7K9Y - chains A and C of the 4 polymer chains in the assembly; structure by X-ray diffraction, 3.20 A resolution.

[Chain A]
Protein: Trt
Organism: Geobacillus stearothermophilus
UniProtKB: E2GM63 (E2GM63_GEOSE); residues 1-420 here = UniProt positions 1-420
Amino-acid sequence (428 residues; numbered 1 to 428; the number before each row is that of its first residue):
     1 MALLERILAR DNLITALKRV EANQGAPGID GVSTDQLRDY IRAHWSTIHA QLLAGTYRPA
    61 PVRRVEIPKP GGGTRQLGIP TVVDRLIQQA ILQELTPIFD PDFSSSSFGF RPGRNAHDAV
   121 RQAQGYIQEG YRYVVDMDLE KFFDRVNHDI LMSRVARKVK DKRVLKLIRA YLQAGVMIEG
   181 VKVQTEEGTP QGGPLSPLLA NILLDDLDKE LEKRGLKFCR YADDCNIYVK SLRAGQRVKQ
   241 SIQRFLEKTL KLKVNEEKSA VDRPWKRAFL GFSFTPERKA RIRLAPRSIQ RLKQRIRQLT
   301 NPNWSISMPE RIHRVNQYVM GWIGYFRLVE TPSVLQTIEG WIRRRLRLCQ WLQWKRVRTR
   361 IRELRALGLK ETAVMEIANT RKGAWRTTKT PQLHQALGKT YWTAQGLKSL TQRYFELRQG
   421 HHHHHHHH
Disordered / not traced: 1, 427-428
Construct notes: expression tag (421-428)
Ion coordination: Mg2+: Asp138, Leu139, Asp223 (together with 2'-deoxyadenosine 5'-triphosphate)
Small-molecule neighbours: 2'-deoxyadenosine 5'-triphosphate (DTP): Lys69, Arg75, Leu77, Phe110, Asp138, Leu139, Glu140, Lys141, Phe142, Phe143, Gln191, Gly192, Asp223, Asn255, Lys258
From the paper describing this entry:
  - binding site for the 5-nt RNA strand: Asn23 to Ala26, Arg63, Val65, Ile67, Pro68, Leu77, Ile79, Arg85, Phe110, Gly192, Gly193, Pro194
  - contacts within the chain: Asp30-Gly31 (hydrogen bond), Gly25-Arg85 (hydrogen bond), Ala26-Arg85 (hydrogen bond)
  - conformationally variable residues: Asn23
  - binding site for the 11-nt DNA strand: Gln24
  - binding site for 2'-deoxyadenosine 5'-triphosphate: Lys69, Arg75, Phe143
  - catalytic residues: Lys69, Arg75 (citing earlier work)
  - mutagenesis - I29R, R85A: decreased catalytic activity on TS (citing earlier work)
  - mutagenesis - D30A: unchanged catalytic activity on TS (citing earlier work)
  - mutagenesis - N23A/Q24A, N23G/Q24G, Q24G: unchanged catalytic activity on acceptor RNA
  - mutagenesis - R63A, V65A/I67A: decreased binding to acceptor RNA
  - mutagenesis - L77A/I79A (25-fold): decreased catalytic activity on TS
  - mutagenesis - P68A: unchanged catalytic activity on TS
  - mutagenesis - F143A (40-fold): decreased catalytic activity on NTA
  - mutagenesis - F143A: decreased catalytic activity (PE activity)
  - mutagenesis - F143A: unchanged catalytic activity on TS1
  - mutagenesis - F143A (70-fold): decreased catalytic activity on blunt-end duplex
  - mutagenesis - F143A: decreased binding to dNTP
  - mutagenesis - N23A, N23A/Q24A, N23G/Q24G, Q24G, P68A: unchanged catalytic activity with the 5-nt RNA strand
  - mutagenesis - R63A, V65A/I67A, L77A/I79A (25-fold): decreased catalytic activity with the 5-nt RNA strand

[Chain C]
Molecule: 10-nt RNA strand
Sequence (10 nucleotides; numbered 1 to 10; the number before each row is that of its first residue):
     1 UUGCCUGGAG

[Chain A / chain C interface]
Pairs across the interface - 17 pairs, chain A then chain C:
  Arg19(A) - U1(C)  phosphate contact
  Arg19(A) - U2(C)  salt bridge to the phosphate
  Leu92(A) - U1(C)  sugar contact
  Phe110(A) - U1(C)  base contact
  Phe110(A) - U2(C)  sugar contact
  Arg111(A) - U2(C)  hydrogen bond to the sugar
  Pro112(A) - U2(C)  phosphate contact
  Pro112(A) - G3(C)  phosphate contact
  Gly113(A) - U2(C)  phosphate contact
  Gly113(A) - G3(C)  hydrogen bond to the phosphate
  Arg114(A) - U2(C)  hydrogen bond to the sugar
  Arg114(A) - G3(C)  sugar contact
  Asn115(A) - G3(C)  hydrogen bond to the sugar
  Pro194(A) - U1(C)  sugar contact
  Pro197(A) - U1(C)  sugar contact
  Arg327(A) - C4(C)  sugar contact
  Arg413(A) - C5(C)  sugar contact
Other interface residues (no listed pair), chain A (14 interface residues in all): Gln89, Gly324

[Summary]
14 residues of chain A and 5 residues of chain C are in contact; the contacts include 4 hydrogen bonds and 1
salt bridge. Polar contacts include Arg111(A)-U2(C), Arg114(A)-U2(C) and Asn115(A)-G3(C). From the paper:
catalytic residues Lys69(A) and Arg75(A); I29R, R85A and L77A/I79A of chain A reduce catalytic activity on TS;
12 substitutions were tested in all.
Chain A is Trt (Geobacillus stearothermophilus) and chain C is a 10-nt RNA strand; the structure, GsI-IIC RT
Template-Switching Complex (twinned), was determined by X-ray diffraction.
